3G7Z - chains A and D of the 4 polymer chains in the assembly; structure by X-ray diffraction, 2.35 A resolution.

== Chain A ==
Molecule: Cytotoxic protein ccdB
Organism: Escherichia coli
Reference sequence: P62554 (CCDB_ECOLI); numbering as in UniProt (aligned over 1-101)
Chain sequence (101 residues; row label = number of the first residue in the row):
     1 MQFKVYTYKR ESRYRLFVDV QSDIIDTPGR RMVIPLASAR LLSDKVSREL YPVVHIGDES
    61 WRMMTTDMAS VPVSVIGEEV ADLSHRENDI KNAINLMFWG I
Curated features (UniProtKB/Swiss-Prot):
  - mutagenesis: Gln-21 (Q21L/S/Y: No phenotype), Trp-61 (W61L/Q/S/Y: No phenotype), Trp-99 to Ile-101 (Loss of toxicity, no decrease in protein stability. Still represses ccdAB operon, still forms complex with CcdA), Trp-99 (W99L/Q/S/Y: Loss of toxicity), Gly-100 (G100E/R: Loss of toxicity, no decrease in protein stability. Still represses ccdAB operon, still forms complex with CcdA), Ile-101 (I101R: Loss of toxicity)
From the paper describing this entry:
  - conformationally variable residues (side-chain flip): Trp-99

== Chain D ==
Molecule: Protein ccdA
Notes: fragment: C-terminal domain
Reference sequence: P62552 (CCDA_ECOLI); residue numbers follow UniProt; this construct covers 37-72
Chain sequence (36 residues; row label = number of the first residue in the row):
    37 RRLRAERWKA ENQEGMAEVA RFIEMNGSFA DENRDW
Disordered / not traced: 37-39
Curated features (UniProtKB/Swiss-Prot):
  - region: Ala-41 to Trp-72 (Interaction with CcdB)
  - mutagenesis: Asn-62 to Trp-72 (Loss of protein stability), Arg-70 (R70K: Increased protein stability)

== How chain A and chain D interact ==
Residue-residue contacts - 24 pairs, chain A then chain D:
  Tyr-8(A) with Arg-70(D), hydrogen bond; Trp-72(D), hydrogen bond (side chain-backbone)
  Ser-12(A) with Trp-72(D), hydrogen bond (side chain-backbone)
  Tyr-14(A) with Trp-72(D), hydrophobic
  Asp-23(A) with Lys-45(D), hydrogen bond (backbone-side chain)
  Ile-24(A) with Ala-41(D); Lys-45(D)
  Ile-25(A) with Trp-44(D), hydrophobic; Met-52(D), hydrophobic
  Asp-26(A) with Lys-45(D), salt bridge; Met-52(D)
  Thr-27(A) with Met-52(D)
  Pro-28(A) with Met-52(D); Ala-56(D), hydrophobic
  Arg-30(A) with Ser-64(D); Ala-66(D); Asp-67(D)
  Val-33(A) with Trp-72(D), hydrophobic
  Pro-35(A) with Trp-72(D), hydrophobic
  Asp-67(A) with Trp-72(D), hydrogen bond (backbone-side chain)
  Ala-69(A) with Arg-70(D); Trp-72(D), hydrophobic
  Ser-70(A) with Ala-66(D)
  Val-71(A) with Arg-70(D)
Interface residues without a listed pair, chain A (19 interface residues in all): Phe-17, Met-68, Val-75
Interface residues without a listed pair, chain D (12 interface residues in all): Ala-53, Asp-71

== Summary ==
The interface between chain A and chain D involves 19 residues on one side and 12 on the other; the contacts
include 5 hydrogen bonds and 1 salt bridge. Polar contacts include Asp-26(A)/Lys-45(D), Tyr-8(A)/Arg-70(D) and
Tyr-8(A)/Trp-72(D). From UniProt: 5 mutagenesis sites on chain A; 11 mutagenesis sites on chain D. From the
paper: conformational variability at Trp-99(A).
Chain A is Cytotoxic protein ccdB (Escherichia coli) and chain D is Protein ccdA; the structure, CcdB dimer in
complex with two C-terminal CcdA domains, was determined by X-ray diffraction, deposited together with 3HPW.
